7D3R - chains H and L of the 6 polymer chains in the assembly; structure by electron microscopy, 3.49 A resolution.

== Chain H ==
Molecule: R50 vh
Source organism: Bos taurus
Amino-acid sequence (167 residues; numbered 1 to 167; the number before each row is that of its first residue):
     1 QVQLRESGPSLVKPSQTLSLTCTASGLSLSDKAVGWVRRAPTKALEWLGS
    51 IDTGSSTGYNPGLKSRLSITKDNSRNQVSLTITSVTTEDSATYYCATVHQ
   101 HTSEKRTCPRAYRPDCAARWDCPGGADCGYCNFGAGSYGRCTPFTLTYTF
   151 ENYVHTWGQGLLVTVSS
Disordered / not traced: 145-167
Disulfide bonds: Cys116-Cys131

== Chain L ==
Molecule: R50 vl
Source organism: Bos taurus
Amino-acid sequence (123 residues; row label = number of the first residue in the row):
     1 WAQAVLTQPSSVSGSLGQRVSITCSGSSSNVGNGYVSWYQLIPGSAPRTL
    51 IYGDTNRASGVPDRFSGSRAGNTATLSISSLQAEDEAEYFCASPEDSSSN
   101 ANFGSGTTLTVLGDYKDDDDKGG
Disordered / not traced: 1-4, 113-123

== Interface between chain H and chain L ==
Contacting residue pairs (67):
  Gln1(H) - Arg48(L)  hydrogen bond (backbone-side chain)
  Gln1(H) - Thr49(L)
  Gln1(H) - Ala58(L)
  Gln1(H) - Gly60(L)
  Gln1(H) - Val61(L)
  Val2(H) - Arg48(L)
  Val2(H) - Thr49(L)
  Gln3(H) - Arg48(L)
  Leu4(H) - Ala46(L)
  Leu4(H) - Pro47(L)
  Arg5(H) - Ala46(L)
  Arg5(H) - Pro47(L)
  Glu6(H) - Leu41(L)
  Glu6(H) - Ser45(L)
  Glu6(H) - Pro47(L)
  Ser28(H) - Tyr52(L)
  Lys32(H) - Tyr52(L)
  Gly35(H) - Phe103(L)
  Trp36(H) - Phe103(L)
  Val37(H) - Phe103(L)  hydrophobic
  Arg38(H) - Ser105(L)  hydrogen bond (backbone-side chain)
  Arg39(H) - Ser10(L)
  Arg39(H) - Ser105(L)
  Arg39(H) - Gly106(L)
  Leu45(H) - Leu6(L)
  Leu45(H) - Thr7(L)
  Leu45(H) - Gln8(L)
  Leu45(H) - Gly104(L)
  Leu45(H) - Ser105(L)
  Glu46(H) - Ser105(L)  hydrogen bond (backbone-side chain)
  Trp47(H) - Glu95(L)
  Trp47(H) - Asn100(L)
  Trp47(H) - Ala101(L)
  Trp47(H) - Asn102(L)
  Trp47(H) - Phe103(L)  hydrophobic
  Ser50(H) - Asn100(L)
  Gly58(H) - Asn100(L)
  Tyr59(H) - Asn100(L)
  Asn60(H) - Glu95(L)
  Tyr94(H) - Leu41(L)
  Tyr94(H) - Gly44(L)
  Cys95(H) - Leu41(L)  hydrophobic
  Cys95(H) - Phe90(L)  hydrophobic
  Thr97(H) - Tyr39(L)  hydrogen bond
  Thr97(H) - Phe103(L)
  Val98(H) - Ala101(L)  hydrophobic
  Val98(H) - Phe103(L)  hydrophobic
  His99(H) - Tyr35(L)
  His99(H) - Val36(L)
  His99(H) - Ser37(L)
  His99(H) - Tyr39(L)
  His99(H) - Ala92(L)  hydrogen bond (side chain-backbone)
  Gln100(H) - Gly34(L)
  Gln100(H) - Tyr35(L)  hydrogen bond (side chain-backbone)
  Gln100(H) - Val36(L)
  Gln100(H) - Ala92(L)  hydrogen bond (side chain-backbone)
  Gln100(H) - Ser93(L)
  Gln100(H) - Pro94(L)
  Gln100(H) - Ala101(L)
  His101(H) - Pro94(L)
  Thr102(H) - Glu95(L)
  Thr102(H) - Asp96(L)
  Thr102(H) - Ser99(L)
  Thr102(H) - Asn100(L)
  Ser103(H) - Asn33(L)  hydrogen bond
  Ser103(H) - Asp96(L)  hydrogen bond (backbone-side chain)
  Glu104(H) - Asp96(L)
Other interface residues (no listed pair), chain H (32 interface residues in all): Leu27, Gly49
Other interface residues (no listed pair), chain L (41 interface residues in all): Val5, Asn30, Ile42, Ser59, Cys91, Ser98

== In short ==
32 residues of chain H face 41 of chain L across their interface; the contacts include 9 hydrogen bonds. Polar
contacts include Gln1(H)-Arg48(L), Arg38(H)-Ser105(L) and Glu46(H)-Ser105(L).
Chain H is R50 vh and chain L is R50 vl, both from Bos taurus; the structure, Foot and mouth disease virus
A/wh/cha/09-bound the single chain fragme antibody R50, was determined by electron microscopy, deposited
together with 7D3K, 7D3L and 7D3M.
